PDB entry 6BDY | X-ray diffraction, 1.51 A resolution | chain A

Chain A:
Protein: Methionine synthase
From: Escherichia coli
Notes: EC 2.1.1.13; fragment: reactivation domain
Reference sequence: P13009 (METH_ECOLI); numbering as in UniProt (aligned over 897-1227)
Chain sequence (333 residues; each row starts with the number of its first residue):
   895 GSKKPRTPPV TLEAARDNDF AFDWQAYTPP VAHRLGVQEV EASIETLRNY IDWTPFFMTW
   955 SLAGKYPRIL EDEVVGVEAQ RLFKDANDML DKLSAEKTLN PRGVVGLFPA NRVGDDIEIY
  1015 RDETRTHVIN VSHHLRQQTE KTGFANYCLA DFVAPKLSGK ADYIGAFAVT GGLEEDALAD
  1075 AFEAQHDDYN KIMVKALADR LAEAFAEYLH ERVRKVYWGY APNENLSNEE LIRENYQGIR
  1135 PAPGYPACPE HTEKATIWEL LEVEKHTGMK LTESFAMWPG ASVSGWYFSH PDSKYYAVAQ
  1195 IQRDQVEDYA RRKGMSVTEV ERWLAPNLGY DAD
Disordered / not traced: 895-900, 1227
Construct notes: expression tag (895-896)
Ligand contacts: sinefungin (SFG): Asp946, Pro949, Arg1094, Glu1097, Glu1101, Ile1126, Glu1128, Arg1134, Pro1135, Ala1136, Tyr1139, Pro1140, Ala1141, Cys1142, Tyr1189, Tyr1190
Curated features (UniProtKB/Swiss-Prot):
  - binding site (S-adenosyl-L-methionine): Asp946, Arg1134, Tyr1189, Tyr1190
What the authors report for this chain:
  - binding site for sinefungin: Glu1097
  - mutagenesis - E1097Q, E1128Q: decreased binding to sinefungin

Overview:
Ligands of chain A: sinefungin. From UniProt: 4 S-adenosyl-L-methionine-binding residues. From the paper: a
binding site for sinefungin at Glu1097; E1097Q and E1128Q reduce binding to sinefungin.
Chain A is Methionine synthase (Escherichia coli); the structure, Crystal Structure of the MetH Reactivation
Domain bound to Sinefungin, was determined by X-ray diffraction (same publication as 6BM5 and 6BM6).
